5ZWN - chains P and T of the 20 polymer chains in the assembly; structure by electron microscopy, 3.40 A resolution.

== Chain P ==
Molecule: U1 snRNA
Organism: Saccharomyces cerevisiae S288c
Sequence (568 nucleotides; numbered 1 to 568; the number before each row is that of its first residue):
     1 AUACUUACCUUAAGAUAUCAGAGGAGAUCAAGAAGUCCUACUGAUCAAAC
    51 AUGCGCUUCCAAUAGUAGAAGGACGUUAAGCAUUUAUCAUUGAACUAUAA
   101 UUGUUCAUUGAAGUCAUUGAUGCAAACUCCUUGGUCACACACACAUACGG
   151 CGCGGAAGGCGUGUUUGCUGACGUUUCCAUUCCCUUGUUUCAAUCAUUGG
   201 UUAAUCCCUUGAUUCCUUUGGGGAUUUUUGGGUUAAACUGAUUUUUGGGG
   251 CCCUUUGUUUCUUCUGCCUGGAGAAGUUUGACACCAAAUUCAAAUUGGUG
   301 UUAGGGGAGCUGGGGCCUUUCAAAAGAGAGCUUUGUAGAGGCAUUCUUUU
   351 UGACUACUUUUCUCUAGCGUGCCAUUUUAGUUUUUGACGGCAGAUUCGAA
   401 UGAACUUAAGUUUAUGAUGAAGGUAUGGCUGUUGAGAUUAUUUGGUCGGG
   451 AUUGUAGUUUGAAGAUGUGCUCUUUUGAGCAGUCUCAACUUUGCUCGUUC
   501 CCGUUAUGGGAAAAAUUUUGGAAGGUCUUGGUAGGAACGGGUGGAUCUUA
   551 UAAUUUUUGAUUUAUUUU
Not modelled in the structure: 26-32, 98-102, 145-148, 210-227, 328-329, 363-366, 389-392, 407-408, 422-430, 448-449, 469-480, 497-512, 566-568

== Chain T ==
Name: U1 small nuclear ribonucleoprotein component PRP42
Organism: Saccharomyces cerevisiae S288c
UniProtKB: Q03776 (PRP42_YEAST); numbering as in UniProt (aligned over 1-544)
Sequence (544 residues; row label = number of the first residue in the row):
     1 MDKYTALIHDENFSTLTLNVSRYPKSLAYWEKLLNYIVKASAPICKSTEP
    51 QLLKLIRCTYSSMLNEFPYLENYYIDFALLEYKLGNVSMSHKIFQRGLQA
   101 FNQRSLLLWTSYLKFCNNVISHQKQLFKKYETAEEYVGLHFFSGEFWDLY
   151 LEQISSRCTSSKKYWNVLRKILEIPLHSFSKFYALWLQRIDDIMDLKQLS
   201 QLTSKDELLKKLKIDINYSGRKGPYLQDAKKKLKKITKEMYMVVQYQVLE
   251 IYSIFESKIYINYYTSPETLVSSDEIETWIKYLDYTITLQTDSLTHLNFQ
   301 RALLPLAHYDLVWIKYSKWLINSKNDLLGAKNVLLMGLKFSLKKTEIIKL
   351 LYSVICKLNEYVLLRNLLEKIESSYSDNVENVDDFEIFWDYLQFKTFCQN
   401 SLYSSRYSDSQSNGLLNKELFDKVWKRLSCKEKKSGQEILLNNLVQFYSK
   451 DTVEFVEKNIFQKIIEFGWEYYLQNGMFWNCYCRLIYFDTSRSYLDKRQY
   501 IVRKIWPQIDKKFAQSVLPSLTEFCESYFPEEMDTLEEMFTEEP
Not modelled in the structure: 1, 541-544
Curated features (UniProtKB/Swiss-Prot):
  - motif: Lys-230 to Lys-235 (Nuclear localization signal)

== Interface between chain P and chain T ==
Contacting residue pairs (31; chain P residue first):
  A73(P) with Thr-159(T), sugar contact
  C74(P) with Gln-123(T), sugar contact; Arg-157(T), sugar contact
  G75(P) with Gln-123(T), phosphate contact; Cys-158(T), phosphate contact; Thr-159(T), phosphate contact
  U76(P) with Lys-124(T), phosphate contact
  A79(P) with Lys-128(T), phosphate contact
  U114(P) with Ser-88(T), phosphate contact
  C115(P) with Ser-88(T), phosphate contact; His-91(T), sugar contact; Ile-120(T), sugar contact; Gln-125(T), sugar contact
  A116(P) with Gln-125(T), sugar contact
  A120(P) with His-122(T), phosphate contact
  U128(P) with Lys-162(T), sugar contact
  C130(P) with Lys-197(T), phosphate contact
  C253(P) with Gly-220(T), phosphate contact; Arg-221(T), base contact
  U254(P) with Met-194(T), base contact; Asp-195(T), base contact; Leu-196(T), base contact; Arg-221(T), phosphate contact; Lys-222(T), base contact; Gly-223(T), phosphate contact
  U256(P) with Met-194(T), base contact; Gln-227(T), sugar contact
  U258(P) with Arg-221(T), base contact; Gly-223(T), base contact; Gln-227(T), base contact
  C268(P) with Arg-221(T), base contact
Interface residues without a listed pair, chain P (21 interface residues in all): G113, U118, G119, C129, G270
Interface residues without a listed pair, chain T (30 interface residues in all): Val-87, Met-89, Lys-92, Gln-95, Lys-129, Lys-163, Ile-193, Pro-224, Leu-226

== Overview ==
21 residues of chain P face 30 of chain T across their interface.
Here chain P is U1 snRNA and chain T is U1 small nuclear ribonucleoprotein component PRP42, both from
Saccharomyces cerevisiae S288c. Entry 5ZWN (Cryo-EM structure of the yeast pre-B complex at an average
resolution of 3.3 angstrom (Part II ...) was determined by electron microscopy (same publication as 5ZWM and
5ZWO).
